Entry 2O3S (X-ray diffraction, 1.50 A resolution); this record covers chain A.

Chain A:
Name: ADP-ribosyl cyclase 1
Source organism: Homo sapiens
Notes: EC 3.2.2.5; fragment: Extracellular domain, residues 45-300
UniProtKB: P28907 (CD38_HUMAN); numbering as in UniProt (aligned over 45-300)
Sequence (262 residues; numbered 39 to 300; the number before each row is that of its first residue):
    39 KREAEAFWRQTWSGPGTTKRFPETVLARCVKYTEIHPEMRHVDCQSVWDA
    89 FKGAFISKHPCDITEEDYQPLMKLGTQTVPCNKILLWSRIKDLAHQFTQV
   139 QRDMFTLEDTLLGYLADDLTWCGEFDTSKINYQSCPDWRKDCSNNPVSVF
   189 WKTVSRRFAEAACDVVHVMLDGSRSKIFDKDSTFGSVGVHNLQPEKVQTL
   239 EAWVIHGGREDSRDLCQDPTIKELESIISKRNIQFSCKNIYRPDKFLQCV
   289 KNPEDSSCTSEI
Unresolved in the structure: 39-44, 297-300
Disulfide bonds: Cys-67/Cys-82, Cys-99/Cys-180, Cys-119/Cys-201, Cys-160/Cys-173, Cys-254/Cys-275, Cys-287/Cys-296
Differences from the reference sequence: cloning artifact (39-44); engineered mutation Phe-45 (Arg in P28907), Thr-49 (Gln in P28907), Asp-100 (Asn in P28907), Asp-164 (Asn in P28907), Asp-209 (Asn in P28907), Asp-219 (Asn in P28907), Gly-226 (Glu in P28907)
Residues lining bound ligands: cyclic adenosine diphosphate-ribose (CXR): Trp-125, Arg-127, Lys-129, Leu-145, Glu-146, Asp-155, Asp-156, Leu-157, Thr-158, Val-185, Trp-189, Ser-193, Thr-221
UniProt features mapped onto this chain:
  - active site: Cys-119, Cys-201
  - natural variant: Arg-140 (R140W: Seems to contribute to the development of type II diabetes)
  - mutagenesis: Cys-119 (C119K: Loss of cADPR hydrolase activity; C119R/E/A: Loss of cADPR hydrolase and ADP-ribosyl cyclase activity), Cys-160 (C160A: Loss of cADPR hydrolase and ADP-ribosyl cyclase activity), Cys-173 (C173A: Loss of cADPR hydrolase and ADP-ribosyl cyclase activity), Cys-201 (C201D/K/A: Loss of cADPR hydrolase and ADP-ribosyl cyclase activity; C201E: Loss of cADPR hydrolase activity)

Overview:
Chain A binds cyclic adenosine diphosphate-ribose. Curated annotation (UniProt) lists active-site residues
Cys-119 and Cys-201 and 4 mutagenesis sites.
Chain A is ADP-ribosyl cyclase 1 (Homo sapiens); the structure, Structural Basis for Formation and Hydrolysis
of Calcium Messenger Cyclic ADP-ribose by Human CD38, was determined by X-ray diffraction (same publication as
2O3T, 2O3U, 2O3Q and 2O3R).
